Entry 8BHY (electron microscopy, 5.33 A resolution (low resolution: residue-level contacts below are approximate; hydrogen-bond / salt-bridge calls are withheld)); this record covers chains S and j of the 20 polymer chains in the assembly.

Chain S:
Name: DNA-dependent protein kinase catalytic subunit
From: Homo sapiens
Notes: EC 2.7.11.1
Reference sequence: P78527 (PRKDC_HUMAN); residues 1-4128 here = UniProt positions 1-4128
Amino-acid sequence (4128 residues; numbered 1 to 4128; the number before each row is that of its first residue):
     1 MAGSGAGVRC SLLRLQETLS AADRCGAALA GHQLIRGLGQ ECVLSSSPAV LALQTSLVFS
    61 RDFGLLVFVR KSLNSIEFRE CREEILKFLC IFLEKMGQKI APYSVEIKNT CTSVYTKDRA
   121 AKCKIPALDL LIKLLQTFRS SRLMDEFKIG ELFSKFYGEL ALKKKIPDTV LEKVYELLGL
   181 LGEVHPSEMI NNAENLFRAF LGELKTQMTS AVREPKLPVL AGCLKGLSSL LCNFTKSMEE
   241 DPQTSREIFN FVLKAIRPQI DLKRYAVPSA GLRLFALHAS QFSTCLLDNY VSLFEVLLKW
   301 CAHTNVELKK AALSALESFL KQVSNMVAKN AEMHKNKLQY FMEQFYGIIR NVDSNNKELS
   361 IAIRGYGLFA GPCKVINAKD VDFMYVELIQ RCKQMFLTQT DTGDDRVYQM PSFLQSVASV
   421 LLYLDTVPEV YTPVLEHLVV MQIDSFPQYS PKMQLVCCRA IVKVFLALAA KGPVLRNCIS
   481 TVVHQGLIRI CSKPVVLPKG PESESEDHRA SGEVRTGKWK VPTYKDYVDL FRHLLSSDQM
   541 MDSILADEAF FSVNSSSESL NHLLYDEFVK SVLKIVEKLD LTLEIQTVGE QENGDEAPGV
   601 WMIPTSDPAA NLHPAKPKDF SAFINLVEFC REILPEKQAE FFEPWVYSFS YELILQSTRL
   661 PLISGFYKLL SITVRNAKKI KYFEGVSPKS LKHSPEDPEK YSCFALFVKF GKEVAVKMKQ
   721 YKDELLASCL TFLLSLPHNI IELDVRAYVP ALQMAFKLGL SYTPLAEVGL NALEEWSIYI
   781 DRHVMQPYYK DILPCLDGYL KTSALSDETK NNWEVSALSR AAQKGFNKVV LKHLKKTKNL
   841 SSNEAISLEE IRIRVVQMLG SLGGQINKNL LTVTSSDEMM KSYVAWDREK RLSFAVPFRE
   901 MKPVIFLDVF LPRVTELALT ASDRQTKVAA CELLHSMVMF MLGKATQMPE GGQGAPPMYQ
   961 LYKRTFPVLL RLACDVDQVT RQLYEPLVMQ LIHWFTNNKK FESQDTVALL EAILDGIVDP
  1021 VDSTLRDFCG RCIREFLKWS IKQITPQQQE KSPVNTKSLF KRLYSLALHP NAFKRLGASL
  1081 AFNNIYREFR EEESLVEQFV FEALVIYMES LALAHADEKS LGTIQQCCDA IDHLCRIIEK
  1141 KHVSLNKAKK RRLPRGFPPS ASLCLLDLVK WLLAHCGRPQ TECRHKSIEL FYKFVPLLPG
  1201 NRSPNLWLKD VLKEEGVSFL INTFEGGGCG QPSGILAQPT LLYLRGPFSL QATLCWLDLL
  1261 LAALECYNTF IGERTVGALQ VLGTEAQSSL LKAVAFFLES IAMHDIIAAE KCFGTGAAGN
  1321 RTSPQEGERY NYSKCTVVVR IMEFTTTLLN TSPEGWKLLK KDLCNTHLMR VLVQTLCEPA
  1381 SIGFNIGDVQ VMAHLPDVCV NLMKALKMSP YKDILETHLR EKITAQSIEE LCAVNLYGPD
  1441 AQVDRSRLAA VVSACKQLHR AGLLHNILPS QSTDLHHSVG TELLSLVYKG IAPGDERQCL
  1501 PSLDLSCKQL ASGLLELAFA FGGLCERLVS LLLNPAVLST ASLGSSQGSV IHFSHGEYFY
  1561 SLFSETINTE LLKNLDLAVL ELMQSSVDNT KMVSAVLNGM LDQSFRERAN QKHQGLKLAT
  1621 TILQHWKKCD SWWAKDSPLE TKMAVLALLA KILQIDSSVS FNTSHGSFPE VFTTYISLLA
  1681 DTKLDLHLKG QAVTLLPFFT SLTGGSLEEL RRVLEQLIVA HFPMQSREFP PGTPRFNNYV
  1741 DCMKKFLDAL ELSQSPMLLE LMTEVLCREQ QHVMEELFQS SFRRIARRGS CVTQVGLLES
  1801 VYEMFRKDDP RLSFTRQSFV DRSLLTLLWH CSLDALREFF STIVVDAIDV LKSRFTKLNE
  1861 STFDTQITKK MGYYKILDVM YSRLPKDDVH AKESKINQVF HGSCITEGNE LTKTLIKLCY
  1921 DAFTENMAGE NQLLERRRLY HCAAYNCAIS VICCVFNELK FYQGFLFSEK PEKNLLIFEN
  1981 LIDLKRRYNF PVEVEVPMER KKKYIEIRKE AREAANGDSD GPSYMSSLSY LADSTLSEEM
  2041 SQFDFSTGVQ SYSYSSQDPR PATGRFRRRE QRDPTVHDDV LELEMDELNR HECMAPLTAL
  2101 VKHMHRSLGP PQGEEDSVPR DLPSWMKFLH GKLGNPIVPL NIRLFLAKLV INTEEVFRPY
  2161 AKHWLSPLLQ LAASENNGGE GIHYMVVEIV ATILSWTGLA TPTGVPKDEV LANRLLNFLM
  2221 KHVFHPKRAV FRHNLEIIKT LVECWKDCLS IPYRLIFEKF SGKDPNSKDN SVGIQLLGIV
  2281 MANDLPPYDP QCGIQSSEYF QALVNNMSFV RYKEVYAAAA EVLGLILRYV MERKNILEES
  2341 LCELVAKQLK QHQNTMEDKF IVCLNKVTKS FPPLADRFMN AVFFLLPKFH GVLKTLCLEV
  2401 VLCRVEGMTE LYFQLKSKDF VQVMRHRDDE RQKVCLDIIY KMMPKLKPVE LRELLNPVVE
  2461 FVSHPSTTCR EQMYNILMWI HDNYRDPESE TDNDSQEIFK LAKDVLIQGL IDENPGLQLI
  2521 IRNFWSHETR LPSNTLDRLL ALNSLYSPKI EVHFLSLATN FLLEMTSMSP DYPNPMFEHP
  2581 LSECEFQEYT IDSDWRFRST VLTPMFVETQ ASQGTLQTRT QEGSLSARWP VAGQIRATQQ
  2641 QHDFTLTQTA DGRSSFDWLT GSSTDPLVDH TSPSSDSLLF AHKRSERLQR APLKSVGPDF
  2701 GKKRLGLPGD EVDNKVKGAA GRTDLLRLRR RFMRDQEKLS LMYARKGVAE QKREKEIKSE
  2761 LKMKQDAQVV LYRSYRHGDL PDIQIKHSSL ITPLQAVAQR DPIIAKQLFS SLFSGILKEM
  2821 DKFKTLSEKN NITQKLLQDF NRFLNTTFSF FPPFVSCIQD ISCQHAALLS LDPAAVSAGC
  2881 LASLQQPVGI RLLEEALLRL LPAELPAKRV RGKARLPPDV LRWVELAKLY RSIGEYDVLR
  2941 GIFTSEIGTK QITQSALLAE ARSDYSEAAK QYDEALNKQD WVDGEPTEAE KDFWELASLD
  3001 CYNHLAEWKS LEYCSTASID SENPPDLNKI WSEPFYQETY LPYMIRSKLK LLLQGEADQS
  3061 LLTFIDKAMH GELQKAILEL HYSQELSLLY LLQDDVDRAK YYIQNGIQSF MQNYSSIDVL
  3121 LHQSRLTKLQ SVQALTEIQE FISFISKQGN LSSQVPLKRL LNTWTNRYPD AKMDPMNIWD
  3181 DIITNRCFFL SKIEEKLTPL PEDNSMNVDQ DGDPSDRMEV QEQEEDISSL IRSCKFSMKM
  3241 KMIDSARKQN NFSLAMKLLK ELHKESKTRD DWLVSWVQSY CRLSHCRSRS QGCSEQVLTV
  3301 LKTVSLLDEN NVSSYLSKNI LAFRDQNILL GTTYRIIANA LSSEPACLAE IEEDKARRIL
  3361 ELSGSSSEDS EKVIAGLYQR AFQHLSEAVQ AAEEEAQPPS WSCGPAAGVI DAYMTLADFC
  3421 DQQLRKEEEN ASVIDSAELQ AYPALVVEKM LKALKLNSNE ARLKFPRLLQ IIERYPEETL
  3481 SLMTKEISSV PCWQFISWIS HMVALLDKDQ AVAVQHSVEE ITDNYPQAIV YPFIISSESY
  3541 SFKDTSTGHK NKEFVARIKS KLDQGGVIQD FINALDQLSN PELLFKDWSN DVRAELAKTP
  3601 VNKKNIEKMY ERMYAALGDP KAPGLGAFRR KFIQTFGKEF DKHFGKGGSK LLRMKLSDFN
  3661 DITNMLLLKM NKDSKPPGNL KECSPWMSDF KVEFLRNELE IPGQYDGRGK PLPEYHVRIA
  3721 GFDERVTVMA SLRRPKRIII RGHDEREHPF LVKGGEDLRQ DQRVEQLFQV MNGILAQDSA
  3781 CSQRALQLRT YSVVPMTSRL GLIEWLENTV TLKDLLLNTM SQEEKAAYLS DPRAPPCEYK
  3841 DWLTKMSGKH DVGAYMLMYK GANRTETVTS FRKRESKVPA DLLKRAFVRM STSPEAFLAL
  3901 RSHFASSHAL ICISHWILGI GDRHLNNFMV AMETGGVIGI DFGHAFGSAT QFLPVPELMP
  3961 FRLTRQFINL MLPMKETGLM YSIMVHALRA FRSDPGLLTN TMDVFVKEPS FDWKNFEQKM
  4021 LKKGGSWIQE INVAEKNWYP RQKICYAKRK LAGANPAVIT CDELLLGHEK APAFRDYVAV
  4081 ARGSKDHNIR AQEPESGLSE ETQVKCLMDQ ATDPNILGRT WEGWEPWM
Not modelled in the structure: 1-9, 254-258, 350-355, 398-406, 499-518, 548-558, 587-609, 686-696, 804-825, 841-846, 872-878, 1241-1248, 1314-1321, 1493-1501, 1538-1553, 1700-1706, 1807-1814, 1853-1861, 1886-1908, 1927-1933, 1964-2033, 2051-2089, 2109-2119, 2177-2178, 2487-2490, 2604-2720, 2902-2915, 3023-3028, 3198-3225, 3365-3367, 3396-3406, 3430-3440, 3540-3544, 3598-3600, 3648-3656, 3844-3850, 3992-3995, 4016-4037
Curated features (UniProtKB/Swiss-Prot):
  - region: Leu1503 to Leu1538 (Interaction with C1D), Glu2737 to Gln2765 (May split the end of the DNA molecule, with the two strands separating around the region), Val3728 to Arg3734 (G-loop), Gly3919 to Asn3927 (Catalytic loop), Gly3939 to Thr3964 (Activation loop)
  - site: Asp2020, Gly2021 (Cleavage)
  - modified residue: Lys117 (N6-acetyllysine), Ser511 (Phosphoserine), Ser687 (Phosphoserine), Lys828 (N6-acetyllysine), Ser841 (Phosphoserine), Ser893 (Phosphoserine), Ser1065 (Phosphoserine), Lys1209 (N6-acetyllysine), Lys1970 (N6-acetyllysine), Ser2056 (Phosphoserine), Lys2259 (N6-acetyllysine), Thr2535 (Phosphothreonine), Thr2609 (Phosphothreonine), Ser2612 (Phosphoserine), Thr2638 (Phosphothreonine), Thr2647 (Phosphothreonine), Ser2789 (Phosphoserine), Ser3205 (Phosphoserine), Lys3241 (N6-acetyllysine), Lys3260 (N6-acetyllysine) and 6 more in UniProt
  - natural variant: Lys263 (K263N: In a lung adenocarcinoma sample), Gly500 (G500S: In a metastatic melanoma sample), Arg1136 (R1136H: In a colorectal adenocarcinoma sample), Arg1447 (R1447M: In a lung squamous cell carcinoma sample), Ala1680 (A1680V: In a metastatic melanoma sample), Ser2810 (S2810N: In a metastatic melanoma sample), Gly2941 (G2941A: In a lung neuroendocrine carcinoma sample), Leu3062 (L3062R: In IMD26), Ala3574 (A3574V: In IMD26)
  - mutagenesis: Leu1510 (L1510P: Loss of interaction with C1D), Glu1516 to Leu1517 (Loss of interaction with C1D), Thr2609 (T2609A: Leads to radiation sensitivity and impaired DSB joining. Gives rise to reduced phosphorylation; when associated with A-2612), Ser2612 (S2612A: Reduced phosphorylation; when associated with A-2609), Thr2638 (T2638A: Alleviates phosphorylation, leaves a fully active enzyme with compromised cellular resistance to ionizing radiation without affecting DNA end joining; when associated with A-2647), Thr2647 (T2647A: Alleviates phosphorylation, leaves a fully active enzyme with compromised cellular resistance to ionizing radiation without affecting DNA end joining; when associated with A-2638)

Chain j:
Molecule: 24-nt DNA strand
Sequence (24 nucleotides; each row starts with the number of its first residue):
    15 AATAATAGTT TTTAGTTTAT TGGG

How chain S and chain j interact:
Contacting residue pairs (9; chain S residue first):
  Lys124(S) with DG22(j)
  Asp168(S) with DA21(j); DG22(j)
  Val170(S) with DA21(j)
  Leu262(S) with DA19(j)
  Tyr2312(S) with DA16(j); DT17(j)
  Lys2313(S) with DA16(j); DT17(j)
Interface residues without a listed pair, chain S (9 interface residues in all): Cys123, Thr169, Arg264
Interface residues without a listed pair, chain j (7 interface residues in all): DA18, DT23

In short:
The interface between chain S and chain j involves 9 residues on one side and 7 on the other. From UniProt: 7
mutagenesis sites on chain S.
Chain S is DNA-dependent protein kinase catalytic subunit (Homo sapiens) and chain j is a 24-nt DNA strand;
the structure, DNA-PK Ku80 mediated dimer bound to PAXX and XLF, was determined by electron microscopy,
deposited together with 8ASC, 7ZYG, 8BH3, 8BHV and 7ZWA.
